PDB entry 5JHN | X-ray diffraction, 1.67 A resolution | chains A and B of the 4 polymer chains in the assembly

[Chain A (and B)]
Name: Histone-lysine N-methyltransferase EHMT2
Source organism: Homo sapiens
Notes: EC 2.1.1.-, 2.1.1.43; chain B of this document is another copy of the same molecule, construct and numbering; everything in this record applies to it too
UniProtKB: Q96KQ7 (EHMT2_HUMAN), isoform Q96KQ7-2; residues 916-1189 here correspond to UniProt positions 882-1155 (UniProt number = residue number - 34)
Chain sequence (274 residues; each row starts with the number of its first residue):
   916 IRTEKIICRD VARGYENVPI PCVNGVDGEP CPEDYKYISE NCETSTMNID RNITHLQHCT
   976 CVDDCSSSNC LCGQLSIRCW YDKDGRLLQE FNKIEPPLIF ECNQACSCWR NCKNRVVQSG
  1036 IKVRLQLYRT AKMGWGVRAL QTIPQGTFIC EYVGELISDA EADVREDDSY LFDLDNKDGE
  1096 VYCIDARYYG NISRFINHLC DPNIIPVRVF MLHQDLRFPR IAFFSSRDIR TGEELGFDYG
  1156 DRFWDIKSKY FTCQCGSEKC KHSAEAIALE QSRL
Disordered / not traced: 1189 (chain B: 916-918, 1091-1094)
Swiss-Prot annotation at these positions:
  - binding site (Zn(2+)): C1021
Ion coordination: Zn2+ site 1: C974, C976, C980, C985; Zn2+ site 2: C974, C987, C1017, C1021; Zn2+ site 3: C980, C1017, C1023, C1027; Zn2+ site 4: C1115, C1168, C1170, C1175
Ligand contacts: S-adenosylmethionine (SAM): M1048, G1049, W1050, S1084, Y1085, R1109, F1110, I1111, N1112, H1113, Y1154, F1158, W1159, K1162, F1166, T1167, C1168, Q1169, C1170

[Interface between chain A and chain B]
Contacting residue pairs - 55 pairs, chain A then chain B:
  R924(A) with W1024(B)
  D925(A) with W1024(B)
  R928(A) with C1021(B), hydrogen bond (side chain-backbone); S1022(B); C1023(B), hydrogen bond (side chain-backbone); W1024(B); R1025(B), hydrogen bond (backbone-backbone)
  G929(A) with W1024(B); R1025(B)
  Y930(A) with N1018(B), hydrogen bond (side chain-backbone); Q1019(B), hydrogen bond (side chain-backbone); R1025(B); R1030(B), hydrogen bond
  K951(A) with Q1019(B); A1020(B), hydrogen bond (side chain-backbone); C1021(B), hydrogen bond (side chain-backbone); S1022(B)
  C957(A) with I968(B), hydrophobic
  E958(A) with R966(B); N967(B); I968(B), hydrogen bond (backbone-backbone)
  T959(A) with N967(B), hydrogen bond (backbone-side chain); I968(B)
  S960(A) with N967(B)
  N963(A) with N963(B), hydrogen bond
  R966(A) with E958(B); R966(B)
  N967(A) with E958(B); T959(B), hydrogen bond (side chain-backbone); S960(B)
  I968(A) with C957(B), hydrophobic; E958(B), hydrogen bond (backbone-backbone); T959(B); Y1104(B)
  T969(A) with T959(B); Y1104(B)
  N1018(A) with Y930(B), hydrogen bond (backbone-side chain)
  Q1019(A) with Y930(B); K951(B)
  A1020(A) with K951(B), hydrogen bond (backbone-side chain)
  C1021(A) with R928(B), hydrogen bond (backbone-side chain); K951(B), hydrogen bond (backbone-side chain)
  S1022(A) with R928(B), hydrogen bond (backbone-side chain); K951(B)
  C1023(A) with R928(B), hydrogen bond (backbone-side chain)
  W1024(A) with R924(B); D925(B); R928(B); G929(B)
  R1025(A) with R928(B), hydrogen bond (backbone-backbone); G929(B); Y930(B)
  R1030(A) with Y930(B), hydrogen bond
  Y1104(A) with I968(B); T969(B)
Also at the interface, not in a pair above, chain A (26 interface residues in all): I953
Also at the interface, not in a pair above, chain B (26 interface residues in all): I953

[Summary]
The chain A/chain B interface involves 26 residues from each chain; the contacts include 21 hydrogen bonds.
Among the polar pairs are R928(A)-C1021(B), R928(A)-C1023(B) and Y930(A)-N1018(B). Chain A binds
S-adenosylmethionine. UniProt lists Zn2+-binding residue C1021(A) on chain A.
Both chains are Histone-lysine N-methyltransferase EHMT2 (Homo sapiens). Entry 5JHN (Structure of G9a
SET-domain with Histone H3K9Ala mutant peptide and bound S-adenosylmethionine) was determined by X-ray
diffraction, deposited together with 5JIY, 5JIN and 5JJ0.
